2B8K - chains D and G of the 12 polymer chains in the assembly; structure by X-ray diffraction, 4.15 A resolution (low resolution: residue-level contacts below are approximate; hydrogen-bond / salt-bridge calls are withheld).

[Chain D]
Name: DNA-directed RNA polymerase II 32 kDa polypeptide
Organism: Saccharomyces cerevisiae
Notes: EC 2.7.7.6
UniProtKB: P20433 (RPB4_YEAST); residues 1-221 here = UniProt positions 1-221
Sequence (221 residues; numbered 1 to 221; the number before each row is that of its first residue):
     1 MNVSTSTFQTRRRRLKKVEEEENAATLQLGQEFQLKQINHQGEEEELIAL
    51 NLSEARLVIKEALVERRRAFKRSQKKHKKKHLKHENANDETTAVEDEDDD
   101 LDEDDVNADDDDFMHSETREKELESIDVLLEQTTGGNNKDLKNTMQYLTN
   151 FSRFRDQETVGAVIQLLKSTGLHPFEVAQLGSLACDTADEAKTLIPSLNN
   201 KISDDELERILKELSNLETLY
Not modelled in the structure: 1-3, 77-112
UniProt features mapped onto this chain:
  - modified residue: Met1 (N-acetylmethionine), Thr91 (Phosphothreonine), Thr92 (Phosphothreonine)

[Chain G]
Name: DNA-directed RNA polymerase II 19 kDa polypeptide
Organism: Saccharomyces cerevisiae
Notes: EC 2.7.7.6
UniProtKB: P34087 (RPB7_YEAST); residue numbers follow UniProt; this construct covers 1-171
Sequence (215 residues; row label = number of the first residue in the row):
     1 MFFIKDLSLNITLHPSFFGPRMKQYLKTKLLEEVEGSCTGKFGYILCVLD
    51 YDNIDIQRGRILPTDGSAEFNVKYRAVVFKPFKGEVVDGTVVSCSQHGFE
   101 VQVGPMKVFVTKHLMPQDLTFNAGSNPPSYQSSEDVITIKSRIRVKIEGC
   151 ISQVSSIHAIGSIKEDYLGAISHEKRRWKKNFIAVSAANRFKKISSSGAL
   201 DYDIPTTASENLYFQ
Not modelled in the structure: 172-215
Differences from the reference sequence: expression tag (172-215)
UniProt features mapped onto this chain:
  - mutagenesis: Val108 to His113 (Lowers nucleic-acid binding of RPB4-RPB7 by 10-fold; no effect on association with Pol II core complex; abolishes transcriptional activity of Pol II), Ile151 to His158 (No effect on nucleic-acid binding of RPB4-RPB7 and on association with Pol II core complex; abolishes transcriptional activity of Pol II)

[Chain D / chain G interface]
Contacting residue pairs (72):
  Ser4(D) with Leu9(G)
  Thr5(D) with Leu7(G); Ser8(G); Tyr74(G)
  Ser6(D) with Leu7(G); Ser8(G)
  Thr7(D) with Phe42(G)
  Phe8(D) with Asp6(G)
  Asn23(D) with Lys83(G)
  Ala24(D) with Lys83(G)
  Ala25(D) with Lys83(G); Gly84(G)
  Leu29(D) with Phe82(G)
  Glu32(D) with Lys5(G); Lys41(G)
  Phe33(D) with Lys41(G); Lys80(G)
  Gln37(D) with Lys5(G)
  Asn39(D) with Asp6(G); Arg75(G)
  His40(D) with Lys73(G)
  Glu45(D) with Asp6(G); Arg75(G)
  Leu47(D) with Phe3(G)
  Ile48(D) with Phe2(G); Phe3(G); Ile4(G)
  Leu50(D) with Met1(G); Phe2(G); Ile4(G); Val77(G)
  Leu52(D) with Phe2(G)
  Leu63(D) with Cys47(G)
  Arg66(D) with Leu31(G); Glu35(G); Val48(G); Tyr51(G)
  Phe70(D) with Tyr51(G)
  Arg72(D) with Asp52(G)
  Asn138(D) with Glu35(G); Gly36(G); Leu46(G)
  Asp140(D) with Gly36(G); Tyr44(G); Pro105(G)
  Leu141(D) with Leu46(G)
  Asn143(D) with Gln102(G)
  Thr144(D) with Phe2(G); Leu46(G); Pro105(G)
  Tyr147(D) with Asp88(G); Gln102(G); Val103(G); Gly104(G)
  Asn150(D) with Arg142(G)
  Phe151(D) with Asp88(G); Gly89(G); Thr90(G)
  Phe175(D) with Met1(G); Glu85(G)
  Ala178(D) with Met1(G)
  Gln179(D) with Met1(G); Val86(G)
  Leu183(D) with Val86(G); Arg144(G)
  Ala184(D) with Arg144(G)
  Asp189(D) with Tyr167(G)
  Glu190(D) with Tyr167(G)
  Leu194(D) with Val86(G); Arg144(G); Asp166(G); Tyr167(G)
Other interface residues (no listed pair), chain D (50 interface residues in all): Gly30, Ile38, Ala49, Ala55, Val58, Ile59, Ala62, Ala69, Ser73, Leu148, Thr193
Other interface residues (no listed pair), chain G (46 interface residues in all): Gln24, Leu49, Asp50, Val87, Leu168

[Overview]
Chain D and chain G form an interface of 50 and 46 residues respectively. From UniProt: 14 mutagenesis sites
on chain G.
Here chain D is DNA-directed RNA polymerase II 32 kDa polypeptide and chain G is DNA-directed RNA polymerase
II 19 kDa polypeptide, both from Saccharomyces cerevisiae. Entry 2B8K (12-subunit RNA Polymerase II) was
determined by X-ray diffraction.
